PDB entry 3ZKJ | X-ray diffraction, 2.58 A resolution | chains A and B of the 3 polymer chains in the assembly

Chain A:
Molecule: Ankyrin repeat and socs box protein 9
From: Homo sapiens
UniProtKB: Q96DX5 (ASB9_HUMAN); residue numbers follow UniProt; this construct covers 35-294
Amino-acid sequence (261 residues; each row starts with the number of its first residue):
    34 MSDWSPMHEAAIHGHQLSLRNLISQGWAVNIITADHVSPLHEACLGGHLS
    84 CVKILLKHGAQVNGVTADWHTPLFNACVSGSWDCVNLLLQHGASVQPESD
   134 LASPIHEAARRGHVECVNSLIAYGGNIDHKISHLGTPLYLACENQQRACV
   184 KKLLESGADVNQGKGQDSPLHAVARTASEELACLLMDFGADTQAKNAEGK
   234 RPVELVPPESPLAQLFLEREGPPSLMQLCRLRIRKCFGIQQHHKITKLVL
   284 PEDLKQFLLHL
Disordered / not traced: 34-36, 253
Construct notes: expression tag (34)
UniProt features mapped onto this chain:
  - site (Essential for binding to CKB): His103, Phe107
  - modified residue: Ser51 (Phosphoserine)

Chain B:
Molecule: Transcription elongation factor B polypeptide 1
From: Homo sapiens
UniProtKB: Q15369 (ELOC_HUMAN); numbering as in UniProt (aligned over 17-112)
Amino-acid sequence (96 residues; numbered 17 to 112; the number before each row is that of its first residue):
    17 MYVKLISSDGHEFIVKREHALTSGTIKAMLSGPGQFAENETNEVNFREIP
    67 SHVLSKVCMYFTYKVRYTNSSTEIPEFPIAPEIALELLMAANFLDC
Disordered / not traced: 17, 47-57, 87-88

Chain A / chain B interface:
Pairs across the interface (26):
  Gly254(A) - Ile90(B)
  Pro255(A) - Tyr79(B)  hydrophobic
  Pro255(A) - Lys80(B)
  Pro255(A) - Tyr83(B)
  Pro255(A) - Ile90(B)
  Pro256(A) - Tyr76(B)  hydrogen bond (backbone-side chain)
  Ser257(A) - Tyr76(B)
  Ser257(A) - Cys112(B)
  Leu258(A) - Tyr76(B)  hydrogen bond (backbone-side chain)
  Leu258(A) - Leu103(B)  hydrophobic
  Leu258(A) - Ala107(B)  hydrophobic
  Leu258(A) - Cys112(B)  hydrogen bond (backbone-backbone)
  Met259(A) - Ala107(B)  hydrophobic
  Met259(A) - Asn108(B)
  Met259(A) - Cys112(B)
  Leu261(A) - Tyr76(B)  hydrophobic
  Cys262(A) - Leu103(B)  hydrophobic
  Cys262(A) - Leu104(B)
  Arg265(A) - Ile95(B)  hydrogen bond (side chain-backbone)
  Arg265(A) - Pro97(B)
  Ile266(A) - Ala100(B)  hydrophobic
  Ile266(A) - Leu101(B)  hydrophobic
  Leu283(A) - Met105(B)  hydrophobic
  Pro284(A) - Met105(B)
  Leu287(A) - Asn108(B)
  Leu291(A) - Leu104(B)  hydrophobic
Other interface residues (no listed pair), chain A (17 interface residues in all): Cys269, Leu281, Phe290
Other interface residues (no listed pair), chain B (18 interface residues in all): Val73, Thr84, Phe93

Summary:
The interface between chain A and chain B involves 17 residues on one side and 18 on the other; the contacts
include 4 hydrogen bonds. Polar contacts include Pro256(A)-Tyr76(B), Leu258(A)-Tyr76(B) and
Leu258(A)-Cys112(B).
Chain A is Ankyrin repeat and socs box protein 9 and chain B is Transcription elongation factor B polypeptide
1, both from Homo sapiens; the structure, Crystal Structure of Ankyrin Repeat and Socs Box-Containing Protein
9 (Asb9) in Complex with Elonginb and ..., was determined by X-ray diffraction, deposited together with 2WZK.
